PDB entry 4AAQ | electron microscopy, 8.00 A resolution (low resolution: residue-level contacts below are approximate; hydrogen-bond / salt-bridge calls are withheld) | chains H and I of the 14 polymer chains in the assembly

== Chain H (and I) ==
Molecule: 60 kDa chaperonin
Source organism: Escherichia coli
Notes: chain I of this document is another copy of the same molecule, construct and numbering; everything in this record applies to it too
UniProtKB: P0A6F5 (CH60_ECOLI); residues 1-548 here = UniProt positions 1-548
Amino-acid sequence (548 residues; numbered 1 to 548; the number before each row is that of its first residue):
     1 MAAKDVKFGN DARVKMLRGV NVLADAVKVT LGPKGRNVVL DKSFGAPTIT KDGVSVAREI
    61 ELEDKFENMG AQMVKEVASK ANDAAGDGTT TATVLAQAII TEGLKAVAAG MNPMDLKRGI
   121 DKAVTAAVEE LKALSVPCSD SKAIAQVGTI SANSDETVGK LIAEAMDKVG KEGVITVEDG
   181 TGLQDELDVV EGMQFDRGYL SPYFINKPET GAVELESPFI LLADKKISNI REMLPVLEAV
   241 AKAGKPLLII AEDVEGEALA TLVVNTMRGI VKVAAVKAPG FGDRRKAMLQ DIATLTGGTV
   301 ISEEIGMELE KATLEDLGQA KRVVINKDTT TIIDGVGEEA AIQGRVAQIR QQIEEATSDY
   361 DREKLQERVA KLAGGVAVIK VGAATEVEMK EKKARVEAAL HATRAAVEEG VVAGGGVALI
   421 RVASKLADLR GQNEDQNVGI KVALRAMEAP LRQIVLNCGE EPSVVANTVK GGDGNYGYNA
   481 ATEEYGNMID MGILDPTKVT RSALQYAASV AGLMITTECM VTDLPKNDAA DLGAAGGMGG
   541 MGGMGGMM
Not modelled in the structure: 1, 526-548
Differences from the reference sequence: engineered mutation Ala398 (Asp in P0A6F5)
What the authors report for this chain:
  - self-association interface (contacts with another copy of this molecule); pairs are residue here / residue on that copy: Glu461-Arg452 (salt bridge)
  - binding site for the ligand ATP: Asp87
  - contacts within the chain: Asp83-Lys327 (salt bridge)

== Interface between chain H and chain I ==
Residue-residue contacts (65):
  Asp25(H) - Phe8(I)
  Ala26(H) - Phe8(I)
  Ala26(H) - Cys519(I)
  Val29(H) - Glu518(I)
  Arg36(H) - Pro113(I)
  Arg36(H) - Thr516(I)
  Arg36(H) - Glu518(I)
  Asn37(H) - Leu513(I)
  Asn37(H) - Thr516(I)
  Asn37(H) - Thr517(I)
  Asn37(H) - Glu518(I)
  Asn37(H) - Cys519(I)
  Val38(H) - Cys519(I)
  Val39(H) - Met69(I)
  Val39(H) - Thr517(I)
  Val39(H) - Cys519(I)
  Val39(H) - Met520(I)
  Val39(H) - Val521(I)
  Leu40(H) - Val521(I)
  Asp41(H) - Lys65(I)
  Asp41(H) - Met69(I)
  Asp41(H) - Val521(I)
  Asp41(H) - Thr522(I)
  Ala46(H) - Glu76(I)
  Pro47(H) - Met69(I)
  Pro47(H) - Gln72(I)
  Ile49(H) - Met73(I)
  Ile49(H) - Leu513(I)
  Glu59(H) - Lys4(I)
  Glu61(H) - Ala2(I)
  Glu61(H) - Ala3(I)
  Glu61(H) - Lys4(I)
  Leu62(H) - Ala3(I)
  Glu63(H) - Ala3(I)
  Gly180(H) - Phe281(I)
  Gly180(H) - Gly282(I)
  Thr181(H) - Gly282(I)
  Thr181(H) - Asp283(I)
  Gly182(H) - Phe281(I)
  Gly182(H) - Gly282(I)
  Gly182(H) - Asp283(I)
  Gly182(H) - Arg284(I)
  Leu183(H) - Arg284(I)
  Leu183(H) - Tyr360(I)
  Asn206(H) - Glu257(I)
  Lys207(H) - Glu255(I)
  Lys207(H) - Glu257(I)
  Gly244(H) - Arg231(I)
  Gly269(H) - Asn229(I)
  Ile270(H) - Asn229(I)
  Ile270(H) - Arg231(I)
  Lys272(H) - Ser228(I)
  Lys272(H) - Glu257(I)
  Ala383(H) - Phe281(I)
  Ala383(H) - Arg284(I)
  Ala384(H) - Phe281(I)
  Ala384(H) - Arg284(I)
  Ala384(H) - Tyr360(I)
  Thr385(H) - Phe281(I)
  Glu386(H) - Arg197(I)
  Glu386(H) - Gly280(I)
  Glu386(H) - Phe281(I)
  Glu386(H) - Arg285(I)
  Met389(H) - Phe281(I)
  Cys458(H) - Asn112(I)
Interface residues without a listed pair, chain H (39 interface residues in all): Val22, Lys34, Gly35, Ile60, Ala241, Asn457, Gly459
Interface residues without a listed pair, chain I (39 interface residues in all): Val6, Met114, Glu232, Glu252, Ala258, Asp523, Leu524

== In short ==
The chain H/chain I interface involves 39 residues from each chain. From the paper: a binding site for the
ligand ATP at Asp87(H); a self-association interface involving Glu461(H).
Chain H and chain I are both 60 kDa chaperonin (Escherichia coli); the structure, ATP-triggered molecular
mechanics of the chaperonin GroEL, was determined by electron microscopy, deposited together with 4AAR, 4AAS,
4AAU, 4AB2 and 4AB3.
